Entry 6V19 (X-ray diffraction, 2.60 A resolution); this record covers chains D and E of the 5 polymer chains in the assembly.

== Chain D ==
Name: M134 TCR alpha chain
Organism: Mus musculus
Amino-acid sequence (209 residues; numbered 1 to 221 plus 3 insertion-coded residues; 15 numbers in that range are skipped by the numbering (no residue carries them; nothing is unmodelled there); the number before each row is that of its first residue; a row labelled like 84A-84C holds insertion residues (84A, then the next letters in order)):
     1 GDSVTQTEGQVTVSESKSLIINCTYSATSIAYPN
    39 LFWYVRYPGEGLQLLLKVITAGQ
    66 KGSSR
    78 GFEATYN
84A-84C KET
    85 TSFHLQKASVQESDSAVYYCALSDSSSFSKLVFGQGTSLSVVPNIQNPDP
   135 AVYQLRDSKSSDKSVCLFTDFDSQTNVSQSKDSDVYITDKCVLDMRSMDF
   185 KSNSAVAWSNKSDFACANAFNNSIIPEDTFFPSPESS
Unresolved in the structure: 1, 219-221
Disulfide bonds: Cys-23/Cys-104, Cys-150/Cys-200

== Chain E ==
Name: M134 TCR beta chain
Organism: Mus musculus
Amino-acid sequence (242 residues; row label = number of the first residue in the row; note: 13 numbers in that range are skipped by the numbering (no residue carries them; nothing is unmodelled there)):
     3 AVFQTPNYHVTQVGNEVSFNCKQTLGHDT
    39 MYWYKQDSKKLLKIMFSYNNKQL
    66 IVNETVP
    74 RRFSPQSS
    83 DKAHLNLRIKSVEPEDSAVYLCASSLDWASQNTLYFGAGTRLSVLEDLNK
   133 VFPPEVAVFEPSEAEISHTQKATLVCLATGFFPDHVELSWWVNGKEVHSG
   183 VCTDPQPLKEQPALNDSRYALSSRLRVSATFWQNPRNHFRCQVQFYGLSE
   233 NDEWTQDRAKPVTQIVSAEAWGRAD
Disulfide bonds: Cys-23/Cys-104, Cys-158/Cys-223

== Chain D / chain E interface ==
Contacting residue pairs (103; chain D residue first):
  Gly-9(D) / Lys-48(E)
  Asn-34(D) / Ser-112(E)
  Asn-34(D) / Gln-113(E)  hydrogen bond
  Phe-40(D) / Ser-112(E)
  Tyr-42(D) / Thr-115(E)
  Tyr-42(D) / Leu-116(E)  hydrogen bond (side chain-backbone)
  Tyr-42(D) / Phe-118(E)  hydrophobic
  Leu-50(D) / Leu-50(E)  hydrophobic
  Leu-50(D) / Phe-118(E)
  Leu-52(D) / Thr-115(E)
  Lys-55(D) / Gln-113(E)  hydrogen bond (side chain-backbone)
  Lys-55(D) / Thr-115(E)  hydrogen bond
  Ile-57(D) / Gln-113(E)
  Tyr-103(D) / Lys-48(E)
  Ser-107(D) / Ser-112(E)  hydrogen bond (side chain-backbone)
  Asp-108(D) / Ser-112(E)  hydrogen bond (backbone-side chain)
  Ser-109(D) / Ser-112(E)
  Ser-109(D) / Gln-113(E)
  Ser-111(D) / Trp-110(E)
  Ser-111(D) / Ser-112(E)
  Phe-112(D) / Ile-66(E)
  Phe-112(D) / Val-67(E)  hydrophobic
  Phe-112(D) / Trp-110(E)  hydrophobic
  Ser-113(D) / Tyr-40(E)
  Ser-113(D) / Trp-110(E)  hydrogen bond (backbone-backbone)
  Ser-113(D) / Ala-111(E)
  Ser-113(D) / Ser-112(E)
  Ser-113(D) / Leu-116(E)
  Lys-114(D) / Ile-52(E)
  Lys-114(D) / Val-67(E)
  Lys-114(D) / Glu-69(E)  salt bridge
  Leu-115(D) / Tyr-42(E)  hydrogen bond (backbone-side chain)
  Phe-117(D) / Tyr-42(E)  hydrophobic
  Phe-117(D) / Leu-50(E)
  Gln-119(D) / Lys-48(E)
  Gln-119(D) / Leu-49(E)
  Gly-120(D) / Lys-48(E)
  Ser-122(D) / Lys-48(E)
  Asp-133(D) / His-150(E)  salt bridge
  Tyr-137(D) / Ser-144(E)
  Tyr-137(D) / Ala-146(E)
  Tyr-137(D) / Glu-147(E)
  Tyr-137(D) / His-150(E)
  Tyr-137(D) / Thr-151(E)
  Gln-138(D) / Ser-144(E)
  Leu-139(D) / Phe-141(E)
  Leu-139(D) / Glu-142(E)
  Leu-139(D) / Ser-144(E)
  Leu-139(D) / Thr-155(E)
  Leu-139(D) / Val-157(E)  hydrophobic
  Arg-140(D) / Phe-141(E)
  Arg-140(D) / Glu-142(E)  hydrogen bond (backbone-backbone)
  Asp-141(D) / Ala-139(E)
  Asp-141(D) / Val-140(E)
  Asp-141(D) / Phe-141(E)
  Ser-142(D) / Val-140(E)  hydrogen bond (backbone-backbone)
  Ser-142(D) / Glu-142(E)
  Ser-142(D) / Glu-251(E)  hydrogen bond (side chain-backbone)
  Ser-142(D) / Ala-252(E)
  Lys-143(D) / Val-138(E)  hydrogen bond (side chain-backbone)
  Lys-147(D) / Phe-141(E)
  Lys-147(D) / Leu-159(E)
  Ser-148(D) / Phe-141(E)
  Val-149(D) / Phe-141(E)  hydrophobic
  Val-149(D) / Leu-159(E)  hydrophobic
  Leu-151(D) / Thr-155(E)
  Thr-153(D) / Arg-208(E)
  Asp-154(D) / Thr-151(E)
  Asp-154(D) / Arg-208(E)  salt bridge
  Ser-167(D) / Glu-192(E)
  Ser-167(D) / Pro-194(E)
  Tyr-170(D) / Leu-190(E)  hydrophobic
  Tyr-170(D) / Glu-192(E)  hydrogen bond (side chain-backbone)
  Ile-171(D) / Leu-190(E)
  Thr-172(D) / Asp-186(E)
  Thr-172(D) / Ser-204(E)
  Thr-172(D) / Arg-206(E)
  Cys-175(D) / Cys-184(E)  disulfide
  Cys-175(D) / Thr-185(E)
  Cys-175(D) / Arg-206(E)
  Val-176(D) / Cys-184(E)
  Leu-177(D) / Gly-182(E)
  Leu-177(D) / Val-183(E)
  Leu-177(D) / Cys-184(E)  hydrophobic
  Leu-177(D) / Arg-208(E)
  Asp-178(D) / Ser-181(E)
  Asp-178(D) / Gly-182(E)  hydrogen bond (backbone-backbone)
  Met-179(D) / Lys-153(E)
  Met-179(D) / Ser-181(E)
  Met-179(D) / Arg-208(E)
  Met-179(D) / Val-209(E)
  Arg-180(D) / Ser-181(E)  hydrogen bond (backbone-side chain)
  Met-182(D) / Lys-153(E)
  Phe-184(D) / Lys-153(E)
  Phe-184(D) / Arg-208(E)
  Ser-186(D) / Arg-208(E)  hydrogen bond
  Ser-188(D) / Arg-206(E)  hydrogen bond (backbone-side chain)
  Ala-189(D) / Arg-206(E)
  Val-190(D) / Arg-206(E)
  Trp-192(D) / Leu-159(E)  hydrophobic
  Trp-192(D) / Ala-202(E)  hydrophobic
  Phe-214(D) / His-150(E)
  Pro-216(D) / Ala-146(E)  hydrophobic
Interface residues without a listed pair, chain D (60 interface residues in all): Arg-44, Val-101, Ser-110, Thr-121, Asp-173, Ser-181
Interface residues without a listed pair, chain E (52 interface residues in all): Gln-44, Asn-114, Pro-143, Lys-191, Ser-210, Ala-250
Inter-chain disulfides: Cys-175(D)/Cys-184(E)

== Overview ==
60 residues of chain D and 52 residues of chain E are in contact; the contacts include 1 disulfide bond, 17
hydrogen bonds and 3 salt bridges. Polar pairs include Lys-114(D)/Glu-69(E), Asp-133(D)/His-150(E) and
Asp-154(D)/Arg-208(E).
Chain D is M134 TCR alpha chain and chain E is M134 TCR beta chain, both from Mus musculus; the structure,
immune receptor complex, was determined by X-ray diffraction (same publication as 6V0Y, 6V13, 6V15, 6V18 and
6V1A).
